PDB entry 1Y5I | X-ray diffraction, 1.90 A resolution | chains A and C of the 3 polymer chains in the assembly

# Chain A
Molecule: Respiratory nitrate reductase 1 alpha chain
Source organism: Escherichia coli
Notes: EC 1.7.99.4
UniProt: P09152 (NARG_ECOLI); residues 1-1246 here = UniProt positions 1-1246
Sequence (1246 residues; each row starts with the number of its first residue):
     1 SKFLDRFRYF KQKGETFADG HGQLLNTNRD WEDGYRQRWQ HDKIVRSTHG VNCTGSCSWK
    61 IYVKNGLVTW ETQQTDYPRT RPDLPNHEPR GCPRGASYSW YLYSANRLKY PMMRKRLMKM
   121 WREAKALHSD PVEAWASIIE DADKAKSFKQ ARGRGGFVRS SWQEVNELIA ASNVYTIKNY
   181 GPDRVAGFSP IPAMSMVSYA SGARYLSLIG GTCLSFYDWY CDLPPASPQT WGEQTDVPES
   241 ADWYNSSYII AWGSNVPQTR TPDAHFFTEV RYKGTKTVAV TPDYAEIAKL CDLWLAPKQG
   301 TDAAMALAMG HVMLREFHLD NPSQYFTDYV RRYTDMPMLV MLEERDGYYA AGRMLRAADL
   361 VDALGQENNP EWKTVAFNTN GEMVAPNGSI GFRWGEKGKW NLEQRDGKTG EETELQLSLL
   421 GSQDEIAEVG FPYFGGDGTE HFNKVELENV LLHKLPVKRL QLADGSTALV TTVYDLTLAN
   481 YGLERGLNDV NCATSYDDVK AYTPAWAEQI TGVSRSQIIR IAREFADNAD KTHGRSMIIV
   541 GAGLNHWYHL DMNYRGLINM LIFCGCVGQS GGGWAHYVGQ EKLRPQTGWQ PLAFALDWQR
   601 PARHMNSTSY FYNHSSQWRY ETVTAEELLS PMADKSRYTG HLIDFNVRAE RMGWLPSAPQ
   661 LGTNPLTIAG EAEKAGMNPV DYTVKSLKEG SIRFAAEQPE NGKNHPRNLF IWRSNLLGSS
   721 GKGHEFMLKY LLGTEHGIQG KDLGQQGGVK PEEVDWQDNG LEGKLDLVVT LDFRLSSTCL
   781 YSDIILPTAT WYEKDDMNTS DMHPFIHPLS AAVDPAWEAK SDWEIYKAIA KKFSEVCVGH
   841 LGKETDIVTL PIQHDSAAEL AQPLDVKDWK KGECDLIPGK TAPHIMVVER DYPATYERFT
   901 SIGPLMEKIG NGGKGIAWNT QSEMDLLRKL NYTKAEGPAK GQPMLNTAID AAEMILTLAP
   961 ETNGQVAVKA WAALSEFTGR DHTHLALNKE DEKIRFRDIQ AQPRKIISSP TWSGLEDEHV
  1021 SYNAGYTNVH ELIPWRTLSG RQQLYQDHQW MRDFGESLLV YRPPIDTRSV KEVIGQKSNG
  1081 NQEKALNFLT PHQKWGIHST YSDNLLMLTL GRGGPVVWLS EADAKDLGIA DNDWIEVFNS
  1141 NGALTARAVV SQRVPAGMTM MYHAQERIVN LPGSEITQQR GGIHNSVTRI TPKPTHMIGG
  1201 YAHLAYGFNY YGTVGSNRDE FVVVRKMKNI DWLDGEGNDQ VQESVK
Not modelled in the structure: 1245-1246
Bound ions: 4Fe-4S cluster Fe: H49, C53, C57, C92; molybdenum(VI) ion: D222 (together with MD1)
Ligand contacts:
  - MD1 (phosphoric acid 4-(2-amino-4-oxo-3,4,5,6,-tetrahydro-pteridin-6-yl)-2-hydroxy-3,4-dimercapto-but-3-en-yl ester guanylate ester), molecule 1: G50, N52, P190, S195, S198, Y220, D222, H546, W712, R713, S714, N715, L716, S719, S720, K722, L771, D772, F773, R774, S776, T788, W791, K794, D822, T1090, H1092, I1097, H1098, S1099, T1100, H1163, H1184, N1185, T1188, N1217, R1218
  - MD1, molecule 2: N52, C53, R94, D222, W252, G253, S254, N255, Q258, T259, R260, V280, T281, P282, D283, A285, P297, Q299, G300, D302, G541, A542, G543, L544, W547, Y577, V578, G579, L1089, P1091, H1092, Q1093, K1094, G1096, I1097, H1098, Y1162, H1163, R1218
  - 4Fe-4S cluster (SF4): T48, H49, V51, C53, G55, S56, C57, W59, G91, C92, G95, P262, I1097, Y1101

# Chain C
Molecule: Respiratory nitrate reductase 1 gamma chain
Source organism: Escherichia coli
Notes: EC 1.7.99.4
UniProt: P11350 (NARI_ECOLI); numbering as in UniProt (aligned over 1-225)
Sequence (225 residues; row label = number of the first residue in the row):
     1 MQFLNMFFFD IYPYIAGAVF LIGSWLRYDY GQYTWRAASS QMLDRKGMNL ASNLFHIGIL
    61 GIFVGHFFGM LTPHWMYEAW LPIEVAQKMA MFAGGASGVL CLIGGVLLLK RRLFSPRVRA
   121 TTTGADILIL SLLVIQCALG LLTIPFSAQH MDGSEMMKLV GWAQSVVTFH GGASQHLDGV
   181 AFIFRLHLVL GMTLFLLFPF SRLIHIWSVP VEYLTRKYQL VRARH
Not modelled in the structure: 73-80
Sequence notes: modified residue (1); engineered mutation A86 (Lys in P11350)
Modified positions: M1 (n-formylmethionine; FME)
Bound ions: heme Fe site 1: H56, H205; heme Fe site 2: H66, H187
Ligand contacts:
  - phosphatidyl glycerol (AGA; (1S)-2-{[{[(2S)-2,3-dihydroxypropyl]oxy}(hydroxy)phosphoryl]oxy}-1-[(pentanoyloxy)methyl]ethyl octanoate): L21, S24, W25, Y28, W35, W207, S208
  - heme (HEM), molecule 1: A37, S39, S40, Q41, M48, S52, F55, H56, I59, L60, L108, R111, R112, L130, L133, R202, L203, H205, I206, V209, P210
  - heme (HEM), molecule 2: I59, I62, H66, M70, Q87, A90, G94, G95, G98, L133, Q136, C137, G140, L141, T143, I144, S147, M156, L159, W162, F184, H187, L188, G191, M192, L194, F195
UniProt features mapped onto this chain:
  - binding site (heme b): H56, H66, H187, H205
  - modified residue: M1 (N-formylmethionine)

# Interface between chain A and chain C
Pairs across the interface - 36 pairs, chain A then chain C:
  S1(A) - W25(C)
  S1(A) - D29(C)  hydrogen bond
  K2(A) - Y28(C)
  K2(A) - D29(C)  hydrogen bond (backbone-side chain)
  K2(A) - Q32(C)
  F3(A) - W25(C)
  F3(A) - Y28(C)
  F3(A) - D29(C)  hydrogen bond (backbone-side chain)
  R6(A) - Y28(C)
  Y9(A) - E212(C)  hydrogen bond
  T16(A) - K217(C)
  F17(A) - Q219(C)
  F17(A) - V221(C)  hydrophobic
  G20(A) - K217(C)
  H21(A) - Y218(C)
  H21(A) - Q219(C)  hydrogen bond (backbone-backbone)
  G22(A) - Q219(C)
  Q23(A) - K217(C)
  Q23(A) - Q219(C)  hydrogen bond (backbone-backbone)
  Q23(A) - L220(C)
  Q23(A) - V221(C)  hydrogen bond (backbone-backbone)
  L24(A) - V221(C)
  L24(A) - A223(C)
  L25(A) - V221(C)  hydrogen bond (backbone-backbone)
  L25(A) - R222(C)
  L25(A) - A223(C)  hydrogen bond (backbone-backbone)
  N26(A) - A223(C)
  N26(A) - H225(C)
  T27(A) - R222(C)
  T27(A) - H225(C)
  N28(A) - R222(C)  hydrogen bond (backbone-side chain)
  N28(A) - H225(C)
  R29(A) - R222(C)
  R29(A) - A223(C)  hydrogen bond (side chain-backbone)
  R29(A) - R224(C)
  W31(A) - R222(C)

# Overview
The interface between chain A and chain C involves 18 residues on one side and 14 on the other, with 11
hydrogen bonds. Polar pairs include S1(A)-D29(C), K2(A)-D29(C) and F3(A)-D29(C). Chain A binds compound MD1
and 4Fe-4S cluster.
Here chain A is Respiratory nitrate reductase 1 alpha chain and chain C is Respiratory nitrate reductase 1
gamma chain, both from Escherichia coli. Entry 1Y5I (The crystal structure of the NarGHI mutant NarI-K86A) was
determined by X-ray diffraction, deposited together with 1Y4Z, 1Y5L and 1Y5N.
